6YHT - chain A; structure by X-ray diffraction, 2.15 A resolution.

[Chain A]
Molecule: Conk-C1
From: Conus cocceus
Sequence (59 residues; row label = number of the first residue in the row):
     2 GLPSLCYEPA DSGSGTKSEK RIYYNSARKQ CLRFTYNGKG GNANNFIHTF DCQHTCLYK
Not modelled in the structure: 2, 59-60
Disulfide bonds: C7-C57, C32-C53

[In short]
Chain A is Conk-C1 (Conus cocceus); the structure, A lid blocking mechanism of a cone snail toxin revealed at
the atomic level, was determined by X-ray diffraction, deposited together with 6YHY.
